3RIF - chains B and C of the 15 polymer chains in the assembly; structure by X-ray diffraction, 3.35 A resolution.

Chain B (and C):
Name: Avermectin-sensitive glutamate-gated chloride channel GluCl alpha
Source organism: Caenorhabditis elegans
Notes: chain C of this document is another copy of the same molecule, construct and numbering; everything in this record applies to it too
UniProtKB: O17793 (O17793_CAEEL); the construct has insertions or renumbered stretches relative to UniProt, so the offset changes along the chain: 1-302 = UniProt 62-363; 312-338 = UniProt 428-454
Sequence (347 residues; numbered 1 to 347; the number before each row is that of its first residue):
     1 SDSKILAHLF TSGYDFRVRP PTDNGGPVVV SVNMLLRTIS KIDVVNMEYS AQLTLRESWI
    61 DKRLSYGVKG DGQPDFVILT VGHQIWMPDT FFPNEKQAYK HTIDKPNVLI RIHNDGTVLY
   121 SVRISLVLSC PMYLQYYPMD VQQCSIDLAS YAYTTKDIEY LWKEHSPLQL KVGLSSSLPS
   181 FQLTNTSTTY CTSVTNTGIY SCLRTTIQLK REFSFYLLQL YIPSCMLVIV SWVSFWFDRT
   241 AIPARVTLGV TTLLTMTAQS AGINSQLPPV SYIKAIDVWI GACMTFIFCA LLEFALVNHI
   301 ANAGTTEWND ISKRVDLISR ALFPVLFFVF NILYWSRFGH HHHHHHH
Disordered / not traced: 341-347 (chain C: 340-347)
Differences from the reference sequence: linker (303-305); expression tag (340-347)
Disulfides: Cys130-Cys144, Cys191-Cys202
Glycans and other covalent adducts: N-acetylglucosamine (NAG) linked to Asn185
Ligand contacts:
  - glutamic acid (GLU), molecule 1: Arg37, Thr54, Arg56, Ser121, Lys171
  - glutamic acid (GLU), molecule 2: Phe91, Ser150, Tyr151, Thr195, Thr197, Tyr200
  - ivermectin (IVM; (2aE,4E,5'S,6S,6'R,7S,8E,11R,13R,15S,17aR,20R,20aR,20bS)-6'-[(2S)-butan-2-yl]-20,20b-dihydroxy-5',6,8,19-tetramethyl-17 -oxo-3',4',5',6,6',10,11,14,15,17,17a,20,20a,20b-tetradecahydro-2H,7H-spiro[11,15-methanofuro[4,3,2-pq][2,6]benzodioxacy clooctadecine-13,2'-pyran]-7-yl 2,6-dideoxy-4-O-(2,6-dideoxy-3-O-methyl-alpha-L-arabino-hexopyranosyl)-3-O-methyl-alpha-L-arabino-hexopyranoside), molecule 1: Leu217, Leu218, Gln219, Ile222, Pro223, Cys225, Met226, Ile229
  - ivermectin (IVM), molecule 2: Thr257, Ser260, Asn264, Ile273, Asp277, Val278, Ile280, Gly281, Ala282, Met284, Thr285, Phe288

Chain B / chain C interface:
Contacting residue pairs (80; chain B residue first):
  Arg17(B) with Thr80(C); Val81(C); His83(C), hydrogen bond
  Val18(B) with Ser3(C)
  Asn46(B) with Lys41(C)
  Met47(B) with Pro179(C), hydrophobic
  Glu57(B) with Asp104(C)
  Met87(B) with Lys105(C), hydrogen bond (backbone-side chain)
  Pro88(B) with Asp104(C); Lys105(C)
  Asp89(B) with Lys105(C)
  Thr90(B) with Ile103(C)
  Phe91(B) with Asn107(C); Arg123(C)
  Phe92(B) with Arg123(C)
  Pro93(B) with Arg37(C); Gln52(C); Arg123(C)
  Glu95(B) with Gln52(C), hydrogen bond (backbone-side chain); His101(C), salt bridge; Arg123(C), salt bridge
  Lys96(B) with Thr38(C); Ser40(C); Gln52(C); His101(C)
  Ala98(B) with Ile103(C), hydrophobic
  Tyr99(B) with Ile103(C)
  Lys100(B) with Ile103(C); Asp104(C), salt bridge
  Tyr120(B) with Asp104(C), hydrogen bond
  Val122(B) with Asp104(C)
  Ile124(B) with Ile103(C), hydrophobic
  Pro131(B) with Ser176(C)
  Tyr133(B) with Ser176(C)
  Tyr151(B) with Thr54(C); Asn107(C); Val108(C); Leu109(C), hydrophobic; Ser121(C), hydrogen bond; Val122(C), hydrogen bond (side chain-backbone); Arg123(C)
  Ala152(B) with Ile78(C); Val108(C); Leu109(C), hydrophobic
  Tyr153(B) with Ile78(C), hydrophobic
  Asn196(B) with Gln169(C)
  Thr197(B) with Arg56(C); Arg111(C), hydrogen bond (backbone-side chain)
  Tyr200(B) with Leu109(C); Arg111(C), hydrogen bond
  Ile242(B) with Phe237(C), hydrophobic; Ala244(C), hydrophobic
  Val246(B) with Ala244(C), hydrophobic; Thr247(C)
  Val250(B) with Leu248(C), hydrophobic; Thr251(C)
  Leu253(B) with Met226(C), hydrophobic
  Leu254(B) with Thr251(C); Thr255(C)
  Asn264(B) with Gln219(C), hydrogen bond
  Pro269(B) with Pro179(C); Ser180(C), hydrogen bond (backbone-side chain); Phe215(C), hydrophobic
  Val270(B) with Ser214(C); Phe215(C)
  Ser271(B) with Glu212(C); Ser214(C), hydrogen bond (backbone-side chain)
  Asp277(B) with Leu218(C); Gln219(C)
  Met284(B) with Met226(C), hydrophobic
  Phe288(B) with Ile229(C), hydrophobic; Val230(C), hydrophobic
  Leu292(B) with Val233(C), hydrophobic
  Ala295(B) with Val233(C); Phe237(C), hydrophobic
  Asn298(B) with Phe237(C); Asp238(C), hydrogen bond
  His299(B) with Trp236(C), hydrogen bond (side chain-backbone); Arg320(C)
  Asn302(B) with Asp238(C)
Other interface residues (no listed pair), chain B (53 interface residues in all): Asp15, Glu48, Ser129, Pro243, Tyr272, Ile273, Leu291, Phe294
Other interface residues (no listed pair), chain C (50 interface residues in all): Leu119, Ser125, Ser177, Ala241, Pro243

In short:
53 residues of chain B face 50 of chain C across their interface; the contacts include 13 hydrogen bonds and 3
salt bridges. Among the polar pairs are Glu95(B)-His101(C), Glu95(B)-Arg123(C) and Lys100(B)-Asp104(C). Chain
B binds glutamic acid and ivermectin. N-acetylglucosamine is covalently linked to Asn185(B).
Chain B and chain C are both Avermectin-sensitive glutamate-gated chloride channel GluCl alpha (Caenorhabditis
elegans); the structure, C. elegans glutamate-gated chloride channel (GluCl) in complex with Fab, ivermectin
and glutamate, was determined by X-ray diffraction (same publication as 3RHW, 3RI5 and 3RIA).
